Entry 8CLF (X-ray diffraction, 2.70 A resolution); this record covers chains A and B of the 6 polymer chains in the assembly.

# Chain A
Name: Tubulin alpha-1B chain
From: Bos taurus
UniProtKB: P81947 (TBA1B_BOVIN); numbering as in UniProt (aligned over 1-440)
Sequence (440 residues; numbered 1 to 440; the number before each row is that of its first residue):
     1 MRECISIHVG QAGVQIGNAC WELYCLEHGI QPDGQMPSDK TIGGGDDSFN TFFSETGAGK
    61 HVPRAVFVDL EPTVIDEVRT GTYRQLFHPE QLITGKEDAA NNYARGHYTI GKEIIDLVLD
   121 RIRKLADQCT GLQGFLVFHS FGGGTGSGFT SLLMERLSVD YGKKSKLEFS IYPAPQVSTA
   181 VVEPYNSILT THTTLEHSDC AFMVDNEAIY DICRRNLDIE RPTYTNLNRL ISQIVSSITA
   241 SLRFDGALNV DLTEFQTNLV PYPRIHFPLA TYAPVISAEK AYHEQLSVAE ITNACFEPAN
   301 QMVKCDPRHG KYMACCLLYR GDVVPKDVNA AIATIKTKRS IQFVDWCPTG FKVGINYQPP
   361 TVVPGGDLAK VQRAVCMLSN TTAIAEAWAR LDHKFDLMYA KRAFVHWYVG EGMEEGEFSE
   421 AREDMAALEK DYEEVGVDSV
Disordered / not traced: 440

# Chain B
Name: Tubulin beta-2B chain
From: Bos taurus
UniProtKB: Q6B856 (TBB2B_BOVIN); the author numbering skips numbers that UniProt does not, so the offset changes along the chain: 1-42 = UniProt 1-42; 45-360 = UniProt 43-358; 369-441 = UniProt 359-431
Sequence (431 residues; row label = number of the first residue in the row; note: 10 numbers in that range are skipped by the numbering (no residue carries them; nothing is unmodelled there)):
     1 MREIVHIQAG QCGNQIGAKF WEVISDEHGI DPTGSYHGDS DL
    45 QLERINVYYN EATGNKYVPR AILVDLEPGT MDSVRSGPFG QIFRPDNFVF GQSGAGNNWA
   105 KGHYTEGAEL VDSVLDVVRK ESESCDCLQG FQLTHSLGGG TGSGMGTLLI SKIREEYPDR
   165 IMNTFSVMPS PKVSDTVVEP YNATLSVHQL VENTDETYCI DNEALYDICF RTLKLTTPTY
   225 GDLNHLVSAT MSGVTTCLRF PGQLNADLRK LAVNMVPFPR LHFFMPGFAP LTSRGSQQYR
   285 ALTVPELTQQ MFDSKNMMAA CDPRHGRYLT VAAIFRGRMS MKEVDEQMLN VQNKNSSYFV
   345 EWIPNNVKTA VCDIPP
   369 RGLKMSATFI GNSTAIQELF KRISEQFTAM FRRKAFLHWY TGEGMDEMEF TEAESNMNDL
   429 VSEYQQYQDA TAD
Disordered / not traced: 439-441
Swiss-Prot annotation at these positions:
  - motif: Met1 to Ile4 (MREI motif)
  - binding site (GTP): Gln11, Glu71, Ser140, Gly144, Thr145, Gly146, Asn206, Asn228
  - binding site (Mg(2+)): Glu71
  - modified residue: Ser40 (Phosphoserine), Thr57 (Phosphothreonine), Lys60 (N6-acetyllysine), Ser174 (Phosphoserine), Thr287 (Phosphothreonine), Thr292 (Phosphothreonine), Arg320 (Omega-N-methylarginine)
  - cross-link (Glycyl lysine isopeptide (Lys-Gly)): Lys60 (interchain with G-Cter in ubiquitin), Lys326 (interchain with G-Cter in ubiquitin)
What the authors report for this chain:
  - conformationally variable residues (side-chain flip): Asn249

# How chain A and chain B interact
Residue-residue contacts - 51 pairs, chain A then chain B:
  Lys96(A) - Cys131(B)
  Glu97(A) - Arg2(B)  salt bridge
  Glu97(A) - Arg164(B)  salt bridge
  Glu97(A) - Arg253(B)  salt bridge
  Asp98(A) - Lys254(B)  salt bridge
  Ala100(A) - Arg253(B)
  Ala100(A) - Lys254(B)
  Ala100(A) - Val257(B)
  Asn101(A) - Lys254(B)
  Asn101(A) - Asn258(B)  hydrogen bond
  Arg105(A) - Arg253(B)
  Pro175(A) - Asn349(B)
  Ser178(A) - Lys352(B)  hydrogen bond
  Thr179(A) - Leu248(B)
  Thr179(A) - Asn258(B)
  Ala180(A) - Asn258(B)
  Ala180(A) - Lys352(B)  hydrogen bond (backbone-side chain)
  Val181(A) - Asn258(B)  hydrogen bond (backbone-side chain)
  Val181(A) - Ile347(B)  hydrophobic
  Val181(A) - Asn349(B)
  Val181(A) - Asn350(B)
  Glu220(A) - Lys326(B)
  Arg221(A) - Met325(B)
  Arg221(A) - Lys326(B)
  Arg221(A) - Asp329(B)  salt bridge
  Lys394(A) - Pro348(B)
  Lys394(A) - Asn349(B)
  Leu397(A) - Glu345(B)
  Leu397(A) - Trp346(B)
  Leu397(A) - Pro348(B)  hydrophobic
  Met398(A) - Trp346(B)  hydrogen bond (backbone-backbone)
  Met398(A) - Pro348(B)
  Lys401(A) - Phe262(B)
  Lys401(A) - Trp346(B)
  Lys401(A) - Ala438(B)
  Arg402(A) - Phe262(B)
  Ala403(A) - Pro261(B)
  Ala403(A) - Phe262(B)  hydrophobic
  Phe404(A) - Val257(B)
  Phe404(A) - Asn258(B)
  Phe404(A) - Val260(B)
  Phe404(A) - Pro261(B)  hydrogen bond (backbone-backbone)
  Phe404(A) - Thr314(B)
  Phe404(A) - Ile347(B)  hydrophobic
  His406(A) - Val260(B)
  His406(A) - Pro261(B)  hydrogen bond (side chain-backbone)
  His406(A) - Phe262(B)
  His406(A) - Pro263(B)
  Trp407(A) - Ala256(B)
  Trp407(A) - Val257(B)
  Trp407(A) - Val260(B)  hydrogen bond (side chain-backbone)
Other interface residues (no listed pair), chain A (23 interface residues in all): Val182

# Summary
The interface between chain A and chain B involves 23 residues on one side and 25 on the other, with 8
hydrogen bonds and 5 salt bridges. Among the polar pairs are Glu97(A)-Arg2(B), Glu97(A)-Arg164(B) and
Glu97(A)-Arg253(B). From UniProt: 8 GTP-binding residues and Mg2+-binding residue Glu71(B) on chain B. The
paper reports conformational variability at Asn249(B).
Here chain A is Tubulin alpha-1B chain and chain B is Tubulin beta-2B chain, both from Bos taurus. Entry 8CLF
(Z-SolQ2Br bound to tubulin (T2R-TTL) complex) was determined by X-ray diffraction (same publication as 8CL9,
8CLB, 8CLC, 8CLD, 8CLE, 8CLG and 8CLH).
